Entry 7OSV (X-ray diffraction, 1.66 A resolution); this record covers chain A.

== Chain A ==
Protein: DeNovoTIM6-SB
Source organism: synthetic construct
Sequence (194 residues; numbered 1 to 194; the number before each row is that of its first residue):
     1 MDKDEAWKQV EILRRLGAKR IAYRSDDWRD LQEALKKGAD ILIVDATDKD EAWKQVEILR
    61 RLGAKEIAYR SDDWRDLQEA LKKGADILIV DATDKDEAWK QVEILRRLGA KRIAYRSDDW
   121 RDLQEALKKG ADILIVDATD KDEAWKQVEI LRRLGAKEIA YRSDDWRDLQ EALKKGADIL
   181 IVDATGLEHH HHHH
Unresolved in the structure: 1-7, 95-98, 185-194
What the authors report for this chain:
  - contacts within the chain: R20-E66 (salt bridge), R112-E158 (salt bridge)

== Summary ==
The paper reports contacts within the chain involving R20, E66 and R112 among others.
Chain A is DeNovoTIM6-SB (synthetic construct); the structure, DeNovoTIM6-SB, a de novo designed TIM barrel
with a salt-bridge cluster (crystal form 1), was determined by X-ray diffraction, deposited together with
7OSU, 7OT7, 7OT8 and 7P12.
